Entry 7B8I (X-ray diffraction, 2.55 A resolution); this record covers chain A.

[Chain A]
Protein: Casein kinase II subunit alpha
Source organism: Homo sapiens
Notes: EC 2.7.11.1
Reference sequence: P68400 (CSK21_HUMAN); numbering as in UniProt (aligned over 1-335)
Sequence (335 residues; numbered 1 to 335; the number before each row is that of its first residue):
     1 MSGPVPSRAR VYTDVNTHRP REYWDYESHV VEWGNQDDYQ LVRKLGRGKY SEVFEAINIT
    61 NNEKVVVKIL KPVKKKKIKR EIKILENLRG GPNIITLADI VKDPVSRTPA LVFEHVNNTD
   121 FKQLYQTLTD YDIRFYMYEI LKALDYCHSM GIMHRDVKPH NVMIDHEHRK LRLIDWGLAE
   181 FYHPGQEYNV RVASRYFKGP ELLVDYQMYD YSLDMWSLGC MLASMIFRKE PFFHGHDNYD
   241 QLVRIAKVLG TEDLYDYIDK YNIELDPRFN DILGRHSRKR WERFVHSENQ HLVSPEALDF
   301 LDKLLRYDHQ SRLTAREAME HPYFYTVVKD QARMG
Not modelled in the structure: 1, 334-335
Ligand contacts: 2-O-sulfo-alpha-L-idopyranuronic acid (IDS): Glu32, Trp33, Arg107
Swiss-Prot annotation at these positions:
  - region: Gln36 to Leu41 (Interaction with beta subunit)
  - active site: Asp156 (Proton acceptor)
  - binding site (ATP): Leu45 to Val53, Lys68
  - natural variant: Arg47 (R47Q: In OCNDS), Tyr50 (Y50S: In OCNDS), Asp175 (D175G: In OCNDS), Lys198 (K198R: In OCNDS)

[In short]
Ligands of chain A: 2-O-sulfo-alpha-L-idopyranuronic acid. Curated annotation (UniProt) lists active-site
residue Asp156 and 10 ATP-binding residues.
Chain A is Casein kinase II subunit alpha (Homo sapiens); the structure, Tetragonal structure of human protein
kinase CK2 catalytic subunit in complex with a heparin oligo saccharide, was determined by X-ray diffraction,
deposited together with 7B8H.
